2AMD - chains A and B; structure by X-ray diffraction, 1.85 A resolution.

# Chain A (and B)
Protein: 3C-like proteinase
Source organism: SARS coronavirus
Notes: EC 3.4.22.-; chain B of this document is another copy of the same molecule, construct and numbering; everything in this record applies to it too
UniProt: P59641 (R1AB_CVHSA); residues 1-306 here correspond to UniProt positions 3241-3546 (UniProt number = residue number + 3240)
Sequence (311 residues; each row starts with the number of its first residue; numbers below 1 keep their minus sign (Gly-4 is residue -4)):
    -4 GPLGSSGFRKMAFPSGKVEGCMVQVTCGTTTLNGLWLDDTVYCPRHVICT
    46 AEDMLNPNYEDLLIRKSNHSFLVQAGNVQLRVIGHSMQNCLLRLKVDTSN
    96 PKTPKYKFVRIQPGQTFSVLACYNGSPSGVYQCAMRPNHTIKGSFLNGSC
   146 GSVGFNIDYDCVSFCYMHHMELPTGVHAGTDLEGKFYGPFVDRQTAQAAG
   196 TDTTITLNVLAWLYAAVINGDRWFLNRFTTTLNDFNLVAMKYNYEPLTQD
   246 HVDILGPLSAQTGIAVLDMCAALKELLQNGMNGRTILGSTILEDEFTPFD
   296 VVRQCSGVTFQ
Unresolved in the structure: -4, 306 (chain B: -4 to -2, 303-306)
Construct notes: cloning artifact (-4 to 0)
Covalent attachments: compound 9IN linked to Cys145

# Interface between chain A and chain B
Pairs across the interface (79; chain A residue first):
  Pro-3(A) with Phe140(B); Leu141(B)
  Leu-2(A) with Gly138(B); Ser139(B); Phe140(B), hydrogen bond (backbone-backbone); Leu141(B), hydrophobic; His172(B)
  Gly-1(A) with Glu166(B); Gly170(B); His172(B)
  Arg4(A) with Tyr126(B); Gln127(B), hydrogen bond (side chain-backbone); Cys128(B); Lys137(B), hydrogen bond (side chain-backbone); Ser139(B); Glu290(B), salt bridge
  Met6(A) with Val125(B); Tyr126(B), hydrophobic
  Ala7(A) with Gly124(B); Val125(B), hydrogen bond (backbone-backbone)
  Phe8(A) with Val125(B)
  Pro9(A) with Ser10(B); Glu14(B); Pro122(B), hydrophobic; Ser123(B); Gly124(B)
  Ser10(A) with Pro9(B); Ser10(B), hydrogen bond (backbone-side chain); Glu14(B), hydrogen bond (backbone-side chain)
  Gly11(A) with Gly11(B); Glu14(B), hydrogen bond (backbone-side chain)
  Glu14(A) with Pro9(B); Ser10(B), hydrogen bond (side chain-backbone); Gly11(B), hydrogen bond (side chain-backbone)
  Leu115(A) with Pro9(B), hydrophobic
  Pro122(A) with Pro9(B), hydrophobic
  Ser123(A) with Pro9(B); Arg298(B), hydrogen bond
  Gly124(A) with Ala7(B); Pro9(B)
  Val125(A) with Met6(B); Ala7(B), hydrogen bond (backbone-backbone); Phe8(B); Val125(B), hydrophobic
  Tyr126(A) with Arg4(B); Met6(B), hydrophobic
  Gln127(A) with Arg4(B)
  Cys128(A) with Arg4(B)
  Lys137(A) with Arg4(B), hydrogen bond (backbone-side chain)
  Gly138(A) with Ser1(B); Gly2(B); Phe3(B)
  Ser139(A) with Ser1(B); Gly2(B); Met6(B); Gln299(B), hydrogen bond
  Phe140(A) with Ser1(B), hydrogen bond (backbone-backbone)
  Leu141(A) with Ser1(B); Gln299(B); Cys300(B); Gly302(B)
  Glu166(A) with Ser0(B)
  His172(A) with Ser1(B)
  Thr285(A) with Thr285(B); Ile286(B)
  Ile286(A) with Thr285(B)
  Glu290(A) with Arg4(B), salt bridge
  Gln299(A) with Ser139(B), hydrogen bond
  Cys300(A) with Leu141(B)
  Ser301(A) with Leu141(B)
  Gly302(A) with Tyr118(B); Ser123(B); Leu141(B)
  Val303(A) with Ser123(B), hydrogen bond (backbone-side chain)
  Thr304(A) with Tyr118(B); Ser121(B); Pro122(B)
  Phe305(A) with Pro122(B), hydrogen bond (backbone-backbone); Ser123(B)
Other interface residues (no listed pair), chain A (41 interface residues in all): Ser0, Gly2, Lys5, Ala129, Gly170
Other interface residues (no listed pair), chain B (42 interface residues in all): Gly-1, Lys5, Lys12, Leu115, Val171, Ser301

# Overview
The interface between chain A and chain B involves 41 residues on one side and 42 on the other, with 17
hydrogen bonds and 2 salt bridges. Among the polar pairs are Arg4(A)-Glu290(B), Arg4(A)-Gln127(B) and
Arg4(A)-Lys137(B).
Chain A and chain B are both 3C-like proteinase (SARS coronavirus); the structure, Crystal Structure Of
SARS_CoV Mpro in Complex with an Inhibitor N9, was determined by X-ray diffraction (same publication as 2D2D,
2AMP, 2AMQ and 1WOF).
